Entry 4NL8 (X-ray diffraction, 4.08 A resolution (low resolution: residue-level contacts below are approximate; hydrogen-bond / salt-bridge calls are withheld)); this record covers chains C and A.

# Chain C
Name: Single-stranded DNA-binding protein
Source organism: Klebsiella pneumoniae subsp. pneumoniae
Reference sequence: G8W6B0 (G8W6B0_KLEPH); residues 169-177 here correspond to UniProt positions 166-174 (UniProt number = residue number - 3)
Amino-acid sequence (10 residues; row label = number of the first residue in the row):
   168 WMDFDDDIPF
Unresolved in the structure: 168-174
Differences from the reference sequence: expression tag (168)

# Chain A
Name: Primosome assembly protein PriA
Source organism: Klebsiella pneumoniae subsp. pneumoniae
Reference sequence: A6TGC5 (A6TGC5_KLEP7); residues 1-731 here = UniProt positions 1-731
Amino-acid sequence (747 residues; numbered -15 to 731; the number before each row is that of its first residue; numbers below 1 keep their minus sign (His-15 is residue -15)):
   -15 HHHHHHSSGLVPRGSHMSVAHVALPVPLPRTFDYLLPEGMAVKAGCRVRV
    35 PFGKQERIGIVAAVSERSELPLDELKPVAEALDDEPVFSTTVWRLLMWAA
    85 EYYHHPIGDVLFHALPVMLRQGKPASATPLWYWFATEQGQVVDLNGLKRS
   135 RKQQQALAALRQGKIWRHQVGELEFNEAALQALRGKGLAELACEAPALTD
   185 WRSAYSVAGERLRLNTEQATAVGAIHSAADRFSAWLLAGITGSGKTEVYL
   235 SVLENVLAQGRQALVMVPEIGLTPQTIARFRQRFNAPVEVLHSGLNDSER
   285 LSAWLKAKNGEAAIVIGTRSSLFTPFKDLGVIVIDEEHDSSYKQQEGWRY
   335 HARDLAVWRAHSEQIPIILGSATPALETLHNVRQGKYRQLTLSKRAGNAR
   385 PAQQHVLDLKGQPLQAGLSPALISRMRQHLQADNQVILFLNRRGFAPALL
   435 CHDCGWIAECPRCDSYYTLHQAQHHLRCHHCDSQRPIPRQCPSCGSTHLV
   485 PVGIGTEQLEQALAPLFPEVPISRIDRDTTSRKGALEEHLAAVHRGGARI
   535 LIGTQMLAKGHHFPDVTLVSLLDVDGALFSADFRSAERFAQLYTQVSGRA
   585 GRAGKQGEVILQTHHPEHPLLQTLLYKGYDAFAEQALAERQTMQLPPWTS
   635 HVLIRAEDHNNQQAPLFLQQLRNLLQASPLADEKLWVLGPVPALAPKRGG
   685 RWRWQILLQHPSRVRLQHIVSGTLALINTLPEARKVKWVLDVDPIEG
Unresolved in the structure: -15 to 0, 23-26, 49-58, 63-65, 113-196, 378-386, 501-555, 584-588, 680-686, 715-719
Differences from the reference sequence: expression tag (-15 to 0)
Bound ions: Zn2+ site 1: Cys435, Cys438, Cys475, Cys478; Zn2+ site 2: Cys444, Cys447, Cys462, Cys465
UniProt features mapped onto this chain:
  - motif: Asp319 to His322 (DEAH box), Tyr326 to Ala340 (Aromatic-rich loop (ARL))
  - binding site (ATP): Gly223 to Thr230
  - binding site (ADP): Gly226, Gly228, Lys229, Thr230, Glu231, Arg263, Lys543
  - binding site (Zn(2+)): Cys435, Cys438, Cys444, Cys447, Cys462, Cys465, Cys475, Cys478
What the authors report for this chain:
  - mutagenesis - R697A: unchanged binding to DNA

# Chain C / chain A interface
Pairs across the interface - 3 pairs, chain C then chain A:
  Ile175(C) - Val698(A)
  Phe177(C) - Asp338(A)
  Phe177(C) - Val341(A)
Other interface residues (no listed pair), chain A (5 interface residues in all): Ser696, Arg697
From the paper, about this interface:
  - interface residues, chain A: Arg697(A)

# In short
2 residues of chain C face 5 of chain A across their interface. Curated annotation (UniProt) lists 8
ATP-binding residues, 7 ADP-binding residues and 8 Zn2+-binding residues on chain A. From the paper: R697A of
chain A leaves binding to DNA unchanged; the interface residue Arg697(A).
Chain C is Single-stranded DNA-binding protein and chain A is Primosome assembly protein PriA, both from
Klebsiella pneumoniae subsp. pneumoniae; the structure, PriA Helicase Bound to SSB C-terminal Tail Peptide,
was determined by X-ray diffraction (same publication as 4NL4).
